PDB entry 7OBD | X-ray diffraction, 2.00 A resolution | chains A and B

== Chain A ==
Molecule: 14-3-3 protein sigma
From: Homo sapiens
Reference sequence: P31947 (1433S_HUMAN); numbering as in UniProt (aligned over 1-248)
Sequence (253 residues; numbered -4 to 248; the number before each row is that of its first residue; numbers below 1 keep their minus sign (Gly-4 is residue -4)):
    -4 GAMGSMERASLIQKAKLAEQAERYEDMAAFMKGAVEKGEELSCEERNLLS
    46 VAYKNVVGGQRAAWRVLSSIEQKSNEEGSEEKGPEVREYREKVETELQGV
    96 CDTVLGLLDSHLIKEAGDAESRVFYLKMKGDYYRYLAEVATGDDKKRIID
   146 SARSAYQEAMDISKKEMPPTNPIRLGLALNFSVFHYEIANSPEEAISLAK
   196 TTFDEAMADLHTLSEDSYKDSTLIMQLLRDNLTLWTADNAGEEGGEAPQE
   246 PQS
Unresolved in the structure: 232-248
Sequence notes: expression tag (-4 to 0)
Modified residues: Cys38 (S-hydroxycysteine; CSO)
Curated features (UniProtKB/Swiss-Prot):
  - site (Interaction with phosphoserine on interacting protein): Arg56, Arg129
  - modified residue (Phosphoserine): Ser5, Ser74, Ser248
Metal / ion sites: Mg2+ site 1 near Glu2 (its only coordinating residue here); Mg2+ site 2: Glu35, Glu110, Glu188
Residues lining bound ligands:
  - farnesyl (FAR): Leu218, Ile219, Leu222
  - fusicoccin (FSC): Glu14, Asn42, Leu43, Ser45, Val46, Lys49, Phe119, Lys122, Met123, Pro167, Ile168, Gly171, Asp215, Leu218, Ile219

== Chain B ==
Molecule: Rho-related GTP-binding protein RhoE
Reference sequence: P61587 (RND3_HUMAN); numbering as in UniProt (aligned over 231-241)
Sequence (11 residues; numbered 231 to 241; the number before each row is that of its first residue):
   231 TDLRKDKAKSC
Unresolved in the structure: 231-235
Modified residues: Ser240 (phosphoserine; SEP)
Curated features (UniProtKB/Swiss-Prot):
  - modified residue: Cys241 (Cysteine methyl ester)
  - lipidation: Cys241 (S-farnesyl cysteine)
Glycans and other covalent adducts: farnesyl (FAR) linked to Cys241

== Interface between chain A and chain B ==
Contacting residue pairs - 24 pairs, chain A then chain B:
  Arg56(A) with Lys237(B); Ser240(B)
  Arg60(A) with Lys237(B)
  Lys122(A) with Cys241(B), hydrogen bond (side chain-backbone)
  Asp126(A) with Cys241(B)
  Arg129(A) with Ser240(B)
  Tyr130(A) with Ser240(B)
  Glu133(A) with Lys237(B)
  Gly171(A) with Cys241(B)
  Leu174(A) with Lys239(B); Ser240(B); Cys241(B)
  Asn175(A) with Ser240(B); Cys241(B), hydrogen bond (side chain-backbone)
  Val178(A) with Ala238(B), hydrophobic; Lys239(B)
  Glu182(A) with Lys237(B), salt bridge; Ala238(B), hydrogen bond (side chain-backbone)
  Leu222(A) with Lys239(B)
  Asp225(A) with Lys239(B), salt bridge
  Asn226(A) with Ala238(B); Lys239(B), hydrogen bond (side chain-backbone)
  Leu229(A) with Asp236(B)
  Trp230(A) with Ala238(B), hydrophobic
Other interface residues (no listed pair), chain A (18 interface residues in all): Lys49

== Summary ==
Chain A and chain B form an interface of 18 and 6 residues respectively; the contacts include 4 hydrogen bonds
and 2 salt bridges. Among the polar pairs are Glu182(A)-Lys237(B), Asp225(A)-Lys239(B) and
Lys122(A)-Cys241(B). Chain A binds fusicoccin and farnesyl. Covalently linked farnesyl: at Cys241(B).
Here chain A is 14-3-3 protein sigma (Homo sapiens) and chain B is Rho-related GTP-binding protein RhoE. Entry
7OBD (Crystal structure of 14-3-3 sigma in complex with Phosphorylated and Farnesylated Rnd3 peptide and
stabilizer Fusicoccin-A) was determined by X-ray diffraction together with 7OB5, 7OBC, 7OBG, 7OBH, 7OBK, 7OBL
and 4 further entries from the same study.
